PDB entry 8GJL | electron microscopy, 3.44 A resolution | chains B and C of the 3 polymer chains in the assembly

[Chain B (and C)]
Protein: Efflux pump membrane transporter
From: Campylobacter jejuni
Notes: chain C of this document is another copy of the same molecule, construct and numbering; everything in this record applies to it too
UniProt: A0A1C9A1J1 (A0A1C9A1J1_CAMJU); numbering as in UniProt (aligned over 1-1039)
Chain sequence (1039 residues; numbered 1 to 1039; the number before each row is that of its first residue):
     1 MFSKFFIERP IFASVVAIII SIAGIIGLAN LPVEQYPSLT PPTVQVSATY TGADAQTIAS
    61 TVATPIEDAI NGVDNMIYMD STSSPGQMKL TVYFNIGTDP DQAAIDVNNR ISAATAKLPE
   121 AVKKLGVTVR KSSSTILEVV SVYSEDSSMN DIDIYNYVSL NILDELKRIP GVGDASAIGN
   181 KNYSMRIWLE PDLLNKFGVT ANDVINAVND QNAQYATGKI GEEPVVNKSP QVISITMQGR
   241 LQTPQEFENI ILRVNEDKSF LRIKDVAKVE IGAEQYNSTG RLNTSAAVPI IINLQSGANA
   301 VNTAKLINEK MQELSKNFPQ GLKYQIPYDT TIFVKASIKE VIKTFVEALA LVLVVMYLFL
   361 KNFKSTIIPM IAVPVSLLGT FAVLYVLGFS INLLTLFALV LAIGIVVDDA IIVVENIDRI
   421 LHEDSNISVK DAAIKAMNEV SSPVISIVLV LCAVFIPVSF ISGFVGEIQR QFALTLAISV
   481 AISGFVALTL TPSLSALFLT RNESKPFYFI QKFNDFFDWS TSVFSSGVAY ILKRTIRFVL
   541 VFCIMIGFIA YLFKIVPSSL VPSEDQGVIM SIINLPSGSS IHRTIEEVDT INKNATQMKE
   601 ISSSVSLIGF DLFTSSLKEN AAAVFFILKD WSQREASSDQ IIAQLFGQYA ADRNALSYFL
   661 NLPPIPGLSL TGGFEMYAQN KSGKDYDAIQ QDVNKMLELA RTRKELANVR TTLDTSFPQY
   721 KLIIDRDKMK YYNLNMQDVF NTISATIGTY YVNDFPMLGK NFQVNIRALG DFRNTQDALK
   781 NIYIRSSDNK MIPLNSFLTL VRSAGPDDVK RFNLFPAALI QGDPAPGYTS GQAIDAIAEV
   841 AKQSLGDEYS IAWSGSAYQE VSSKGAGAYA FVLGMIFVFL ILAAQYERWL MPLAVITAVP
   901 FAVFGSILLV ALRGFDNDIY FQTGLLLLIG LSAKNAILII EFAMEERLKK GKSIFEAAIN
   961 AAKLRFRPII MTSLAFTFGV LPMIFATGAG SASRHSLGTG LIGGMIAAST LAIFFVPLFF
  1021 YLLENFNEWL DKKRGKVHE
Unresolved in the structure: 1033-1039
From the paper describing this entry:
  - binding site for ciprofloxacin: Ile136, Val139, Ile291, Pro327, Tyr328, Met570, Leu607, Phe610, Leu612, Phe625, Ile627, Leu662
  - mutagenesis - L607E, F610A, F625A: decreased growth in response to tetracycline
  - mutagenesis - L607E, L612E, F625A: decreased growth in response to Cip
  - mutagenesis - L607E, F610A, L612E: decreased growth in response to Ery

[How chain B and chain C interact]
Residue-residue contacts (113):
  Arg9(B) - Glu887(C)
  Ile11(B) - Ala883(C)
  Ile11(B) - Glu887(C)
  Val15(B) - Leu880(C)
  Val15(B) - Ala884(C)  hydrophobic
  Ile18(B) - Leu880(C)  hydrophobic
  Ile22(B) - Leu873(C)  hydrophobic
  Ile22(B) - Phe877(C)  hydrophobic
  Ile26(B) - Leu873(C)  hydrophobic
  Asp101(B) - Gln102(C)
  Ile105(B) - Ile105(C)  hydrophobic
  Ile105(B) - Asn109(C)
  Asn108(B) - Asn109(C)
  Lys123(B) - Ala116(C)
  Lys124(B) - Lys117(C)
  Gly126(B) - Lys117(C)
  Val127(B) - Ala113(C)
  Arg130(B) - Arg110(C)
  Lys131(B) - Asp74(C)  salt bridge
  Lys131(B) - Asp106(C)  salt bridge
  Leu160(B) - Phe815(C)
  Asn161(B) - Lys681(C)
  Asp164(B) - Asn71(C)
  Lys167(B) - Gly72(C)
  Arg168(B) - Asn71(C)  hydrogen bond
  Arg168(B) - Met76(C)
  Arg168(B) - Leu814(C)
  Asp210(B) - Asn735(C)
  Asp210(B) - Met736(C)
  Gln211(B) - Arg726(C)  hydrogen bond (backbone-side chain)
  Gln211(B) - Lys730(C)
  Gln211(B) - Met736(C)
  Ala213(B) - Met736(C)
  Gln214(B) - Tyr50(C)
  Gln214(B) - Thr57(C)  hydrogen bond
  Tyr215(B) - Met736(C)  hydrophobic
  Tyr215(B) - Phe740(C)  hydrophobic
  Ala216(B) - Thr51(C)
  Ala216(B) - Gly52(C)
  Ala216(B) - Phe740(C)
  Ala216(B) - Ser744(C)
  Thr217(B) - Gly52(C)  hydrogen bond (backbone-backbone)
  Thr217(B) - Ala53(C)
  Thr217(B) - Phe740(C)
  Thr217(B) - Ile743(C)
  Gly218(B) - Gly52(C)
  Gly218(B) - Ile747(C)
  Gly218(B) - Gly748(C)
  Lys219(B) - Pro85(C)
  Lys219(B) - Ile747(C)
  Lys219(B) - Arg767(C)
  Ile220(B) - Tyr720(C)  hydrophobic
  Ile220(B) - Ile747(C)  hydrophobic
  Ile220(B) - Arg773(C)
  Ile220(B) - Asn774(C)
  Ile220(B) - Thr775(C)
  Ile220(B) - Leu800(C)  hydrophobic
  Gly221(B) - Arg773(C)
  Gly221(B) - Asn774(C)
  Glu222(B) - Arg767(C)
  Glu222(B) - Arg773(C)  hydrogen bond (backbone-side chain)
  Glu223(B) - Ile581(C)
  Glu223(B) - Arg767(C)
  Glu223(B) - Arg773(C)
  Pro224(B) - Trp188(C)
  Pro224(B) - Tyr276(C)
  Pro224(B) - Gly770(C)
  Pro224(B) - Arg773(C)
  Val225(B) - Gly770(C)
  Val226(B) - Asp771(C)  hydrogen bond (backbone-side chain)
  Asn227(B) - Asn774(C)  hydrogen bond (backbone-side chain)
  Lys228(B) - His582(C)
  Ser229(B) - Ser580(C)  hydrogen bond (backbone-side chain)
  Ser229(B) - His582(C)
  Pro230(B) - Ser580(C)  hydrogen bond (backbone-side chain)
  Pro230(B) - Arg583(C)  hydrogen bond (backbone-side chain)
  Gln231(B) - Gly578(C)
  Gln231(B) - Ser580(C)  hydrogen bond (backbone-side chain)
  Gln231(B) - Pro718(C)
  Gln231(B) - Arg802(C)
  Val232(B) - Gly578(C)  hydrogen bond (backbone-backbone)
  Val232(B) - Ser580(C)
  Ile233(B) - Gln719(C)
  Ile233(B) - Tyr720(C)
  Ile233(B) - Arg802(C)
  Ser234(B) - Gln719(C)
  Ser234(B) - Tyr720(C)  hydrogen bond (backbone-backbone)
  Ile235(B) - Asp54(C)
  Ile235(B) - Tyr720(C)
  Ile235(B) - Ile747(C)  hydrophobic
  Thr236(B) - Asp54(C)
  Thr236(B) - Gln56(C)
  Thr236(B) - Gln719(C)  hydrogen bond
  Thr236(B) - Tyr720(C)  hydrogen bond (backbone-backbone)
  Thr236(B) - Lys721(C)
  Thr236(B) - Leu722(C)  hydrogen bond (backbone-backbone)
  Met237(B) - Asp54(C)  hydrogen bond (backbone-side chain)
  Met237(B) - Leu722(C)  hydrophobic
  Met237(B) - Phe740(C)  hydrophobic
  Gly239(B) - Arg726(C)  hydrogen bond (backbone-side chain)
  Arg240(B) - Ser60(C)
  Leu241(B) - Arg726(C)
  Ile251(B) - Asp727(C)
  Val254(B) - Lys730(C)
  Lys258(B) - Tyr731(C)
  Phe260(B) - Asp727(C)
  Phe260(B) - Tyr731(C)  hydrophobic
  Arg262(B) - Asp727(C)  salt bridge
  Gln295(B) - Asp74(C)  hydrogen bond
  Leu758(B) - Ser682(C)
  Lys760(B) - Leu814(C)  hydrogen bond (side chain-backbone)
  Lys760(B) - Phe815(C)
  Asn761(B) - Ser60(C)  hydrogen bond (side chain-backbone)
Other interface residues (no listed pair), chain B (62 interface residues in all): Phe12, Ile19, Leu125
Other interface residues (no listed pair), chain C (71 interface residues in all): Thr61, Thr64, Ala69, Ile77, Ser579, Gln737, Arg811, Asn813, Arg888

[In short]
62 residues of chain B face 71 of chain C across their interface; the contacts include 21 hydrogen bonds and 3
salt bridges. Polar pairs include Lys131(B)-Asp74(C), Lys131(B)-Asp106(C) and Arg262(B)-Asp727(C). The paper
reports a binding site for ciprofloxacin at Ile136(B), Val139(B) and Ile291(B) among others; L607E, F610A and
F625A of chain B reduce growth in response to tetracycline.
Chain B and chain C are both Efflux pump membrane transporter (Campylobacter jejuni); the structure,
multi-drug efflux pump RE-CmeB bound with Ciprofloxacin, was determined by electron microscopy together with
8GK0, 8GJJ, 8GJK and 8GK4 from the same study.
